PDB entry 7MMS | X-ray diffraction, 1.91 A resolution | chains A and E

Chain A:
Molecule: Ribonucleoside-diphosphate reductase
Organism: Aerococcus urinae (strain ACS-120-V-Col10a)
Notes: EC 1.17.4.1
UniProt: F2I8X9 (F2I8X9_AERUA); residue numbers follow UniProt; this construct covers 1-337
Sequence (342 residues; numbered -4 to 337; the number before each row is that of its first residue; numbers below 1 keep their minus sign (Ser-4 is residue -4)):
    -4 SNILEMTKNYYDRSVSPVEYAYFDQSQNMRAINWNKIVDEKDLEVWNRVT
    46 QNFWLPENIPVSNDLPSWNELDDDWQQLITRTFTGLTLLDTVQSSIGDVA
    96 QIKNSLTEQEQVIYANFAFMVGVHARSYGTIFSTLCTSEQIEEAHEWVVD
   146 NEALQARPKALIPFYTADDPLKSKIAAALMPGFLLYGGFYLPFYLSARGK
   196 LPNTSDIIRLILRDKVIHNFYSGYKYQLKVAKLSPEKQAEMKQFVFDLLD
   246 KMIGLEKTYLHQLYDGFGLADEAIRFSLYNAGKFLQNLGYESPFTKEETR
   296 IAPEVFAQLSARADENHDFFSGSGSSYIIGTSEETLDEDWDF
Not modelled in the structure: -4 to 3, 310-330
Differences from the reference sequence: expression tag (-4 to 0)
Bound ions: Ca2+ near Glu52 (its only coordinating residue here); Cu+ near His213 (its only coordinating residue here)
Residues lining bound ligands: FNR (1-deoxy-1-(7,8-dimethyl-2,4-dioxo-3,4-dihydro-2H-benzo[g]pteridin-1-id-10(5h)-yl)-5-O-phosphonato-D-ribitol): Glu39, Val40, Arg43, Ile212, Phe215

Chain E:
Molecule: Protein NrdI
Organism: Aerococcus urinae
UniProt: A0A178HGH7 (A0A178HGH7_9LACT); residue numbers follow UniProt; this construct covers 1-142
Sequence (147 residues; row label = number of the first residue in the row; numbers below 1 keep their minus sign (Ser-4 is residue -4)):
    -4 SNILEMKELIVYFSTQSNNTHRFVQKLDAESIRIPIDEEERIKVDEDYVL
    46 IVPTYSGGKVTDAGQVDAHGAVPKQVIHFLNDPDNRKHCLGVISSGNTNF
    96 GDSFAIAGPVISYKLKVPLLYQFELIGTKEDVEEVNRIISETFNADQ
Not modelled in the structure: -4 to 1, 56-61, 141-142
Differences from the reference sequence: expression tag (-4 to 0)
Residues lining bound ligands: FNR (1-deoxy-1-(7,8-dimethyl-2,4-dioxo-3,4-dihydro-2H-benzo[g]pteridin-1-id-10(5h)-yl)-5-O-phosphonato-D-ribitol): Phe8, Ser9, Thr10, Ser12, Asn13, Asn14, Thr15, His16, Pro48, Thr49, Tyr50, Ser51, Gly52, Gly53, Ser90, Gly91, Asn92, Phe95, Ser98, Phe99, Ala100, Leu120

Interface between chain A and chain E:
Pairs across the interface (67):
  Lys36(A) - Thr10(E)  hydrogen bond
  Lys36(A) - Ser12(E)  hydrogen bond
  Lys36(A) - Tyr50(E)  hydrogen bond
  Glu39(A) - Tyr50(E)
  Arg43(A) - Ser51(E)
  Arg43(A) - Gly52(E)
  Arg43(A) - Lys54(E)
  Asn47(A) - Gly52(E)  hydrogen bond (side chain-backbone)
  Tyr181(A) - Asn94(E)  hydrogen bond
  Leu207(A) - Asn94(E)
  Arg208(A) - Gly52(E)
  Arg208(A) - Gly53(E)  hydrogen bond (side chain-backbone)
  Arg208(A) - Lys54(E)
  Val211(A) - Asn92(E)
  Val211(A) - Asn94(E)
  Val211(A) - Phe95(E)  hydrophobic
  Ile212(A) - Phe95(E)  hydrophobic
  Phe215(A) - Ser12(E)
  Tyr219(A) - Gln11(E)
  Tyr219(A) - Ser12(E)
  Gln222(A) - Arg17(E)  hydrogen bond
  Tyr274(A) - Thr93(E)  hydrogen bond
  Tyr274(A) - Glu119(E)  hydrogen bond
  Lys278(A) - Asn92(E)  hydrogen bond
  Lys278(A) - Thr93(E)  hydrogen bond
  Lys278(A) - Asn94(E)
  Lys278(A) - Glu119(E)  salt bridge
  Lys278(A) - Leu120(E)
  Gln281(A) - Glu119(E)  hydrogen bond (side chain-backbone)
  Gln281(A) - Leu120(E)
  Gln281(A) - Ile121(E)
  Gln281(A) - Gly122(E)
  Asn282(A) - Leu120(E)
  Gly284(A) - Arg17(E)
  Tyr285(A) - Ile121(E)
  Glu286(A) - Lys21(E)  salt bridge
  Glu286(A) - Ile121(E)
  Glu286(A) - Gly122(E)
  Lys291(A) - Glu125(E)  hydrogen bond (backbone-side chain)
  Phe301(A) - Thr93(E)
  Leu304(A) - Thr93(E)
  Leu304(A) - Asn94(E)
  Leu304(A) - Gly96(E)
  Ser305(A) - Thr93(E)
  Ser305(A) - Gly96(E)  hydrogen bond (side chain-backbone)
  Ser305(A) - Phe99(E)
  Arg307(A) - Asp97(E)
  Arg307(A) - Phe99(E)
  Arg307(A) - Pro104(E)
  Arg307(A) - Leu114(E)
  Arg307(A) - Gln117(E)  hydrogen bond (backbone-side chain)
  Leu331(A) - Ala63(E)
  Asp332(A) - His64(E)  salt bridge
  Asp332(A) - Lys69(E)  salt bridge
  Asp334(A) - Lys69(E)  salt bridge
  Asp334(A) - Ile72(E)
  Asp334(A) - Asn76(E)  hydrogen bond (backbone-side chain)
  Trp335(A) - Val67(E)  hydrophobic
  Trp335(A) - Ile72(E)  hydrophobic
  Trp335(A) - Asn76(E)
  Trp335(A) - Lys109(E)
  Asp336(A) - Asn76(E)  hydrogen bond (backbone-side chain)
  Phe337(A) - Leu75(E)
  Phe337(A) - Asn76(E)
  Phe337(A) - Arg81(E)
  Phe337(A) - Lys109(E)  hydrogen bond (backbone-side chain)
  Phe337(A) - Leu110(E)  hydrophobic
Also at the interface, not in a pair above, chain A (35 interface residues in all): Glu35, Asn275, Thr290, Ala306, Ala308
Also at the interface, not in a pair above, chain E (39 interface residues in all): His73, Ile101, Val105, Thr123

In short:
Chain A and chain E form an interface of 35 and 39 residues respectively, with 18 hydrogen bonds and 5 salt
bridges. Among the polar pairs are Lys278(A)-Glu119(E), Glu286(A)-Lys21(E) and Asp332(A)-His64(E). Compound
FNR is bound between chain A and chain E.
Chain A is Ribonucleoside-diphosphate reductase (Aerococcus urinae (strain ACS-120-V-Col10a)) and chain E is
Protein NrdI (Aerococcus urinae); the structure, Crystal Structure of the Class Ie Ribonucleotide Reductase
Beta-NrdI complex from Aerococcus urinae in Semiquinone Form ..., was determined by X-ray diffraction.
